Entry 6H66 (electron microscopy, 4.16 A resolution (low resolution: residue-level contacts below are approximate; hydrogen-bond / salt-bridge calls are withheld)); this record covers chains A and Y of the 3 polymer chains in the assembly.

Chain A:
Name: Interferon-induced helicase C domain-containing protein 1
Source organism: Mus musculus
Notes: EC 3.6.4.13
UniProtKB: Q8R5F7 (IFIH1_MOUSE); residue numbers follow UniProt; this construct covers 1-645, 664-1025
Amino-acid sequence (1007 residues; numbered 1 to 1025; 18 numbers in that range are skipped by the numbering (no residue carries them; nothing is unmodelled there); the number before each row is that of its first residue):
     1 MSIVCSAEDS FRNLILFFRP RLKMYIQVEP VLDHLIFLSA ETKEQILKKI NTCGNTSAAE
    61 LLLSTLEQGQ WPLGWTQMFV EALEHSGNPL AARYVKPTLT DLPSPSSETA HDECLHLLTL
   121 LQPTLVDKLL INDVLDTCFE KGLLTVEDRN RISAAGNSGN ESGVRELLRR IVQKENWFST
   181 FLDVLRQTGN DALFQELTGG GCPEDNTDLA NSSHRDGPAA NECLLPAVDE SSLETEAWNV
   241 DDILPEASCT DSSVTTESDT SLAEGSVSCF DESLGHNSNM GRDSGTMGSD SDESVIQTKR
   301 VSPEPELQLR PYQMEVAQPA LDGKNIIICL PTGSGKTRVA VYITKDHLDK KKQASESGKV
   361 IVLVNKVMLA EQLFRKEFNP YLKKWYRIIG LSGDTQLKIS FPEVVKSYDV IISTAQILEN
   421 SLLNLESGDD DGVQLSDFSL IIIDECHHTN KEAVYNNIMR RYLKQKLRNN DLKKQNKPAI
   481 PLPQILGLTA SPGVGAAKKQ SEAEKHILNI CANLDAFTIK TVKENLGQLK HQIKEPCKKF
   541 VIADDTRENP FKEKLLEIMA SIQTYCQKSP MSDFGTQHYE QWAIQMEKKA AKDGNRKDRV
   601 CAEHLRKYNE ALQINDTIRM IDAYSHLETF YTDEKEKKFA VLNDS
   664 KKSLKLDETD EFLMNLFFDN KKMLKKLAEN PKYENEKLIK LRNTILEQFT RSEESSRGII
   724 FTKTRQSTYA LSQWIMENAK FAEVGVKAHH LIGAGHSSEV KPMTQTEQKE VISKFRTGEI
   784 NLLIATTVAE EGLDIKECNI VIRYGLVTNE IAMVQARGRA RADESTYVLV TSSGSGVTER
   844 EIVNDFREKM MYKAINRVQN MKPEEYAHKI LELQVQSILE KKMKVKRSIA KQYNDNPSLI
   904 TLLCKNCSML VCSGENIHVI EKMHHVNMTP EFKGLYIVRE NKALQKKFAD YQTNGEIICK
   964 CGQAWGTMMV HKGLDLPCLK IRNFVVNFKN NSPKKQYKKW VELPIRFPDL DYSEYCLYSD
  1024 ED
Not modelled in the structure: 1-306, 544-548, 664-667, 696-698, 744-746, 810-811, 837-838, 946-955, 1021-1025
Ion coordination: Zn2+: Cys-907, Cys-910, Cys-962, Cys-964
UniProt features mapped onto this chain:
  - binding site (Zn(2+)): Cys-907, Cys-910, Cys-962, Cys-964
  - site (Cleavage): Asp-208, Leu-209, Asp-216, Gly-217, Asp-251, Ser-252
  - modified residue (Phosphoserine): Ser-289, Ser-291, Ser-302, Ser-645, Ser-828
  - cross-link (Glycyl lysine isopeptide (Lys-Gly)): Lys-23 (interchain with G-Cter in ISG15), Lys-43 (interchain with G-Cter in ISG15)
What the authors report for this chain:
  - mutagenesis - T841R/E842R (2.5-fold), M886A, D1014A/Y1015A/E1017A (2.5-fold): decreased signaling
  - mutagenesis - L397A/K398A/I399A, T841R/E842R: unchanged catalytic activity
  - mutagenesis - K498A/K499A/Q500A, K975D/D978A: abolished catalytic activity
  - mutagenesis - D848A/F849A: abolished signaling
  - mutagenesis - E883R/K884A, K885A: unchanged signaling
  - mutagenesis - H871A/E875A, E875A: increased signaling
  - mutagenesis - K498A/K499A/Q500A, K975D/D978A: unchanged binding to Mant-AMPPNP

Chain Y:
Molecule: 15-nt RNA strand
Sequence (15 nucleotides; numbered 1 to 15; the number before each row is that of its first residue):
     1 CGUCAUGCGC AUGGA

Chain A / chain Y interface:
Residue-residue contacts (37):
  Asn-365(A) / C8(Y)
  Asn-365(A) / G9(Y)
  Lys-366(A) / C8(Y)
  Lys-366(A) / G9(Y)
  Val-367(A) / G9(Y)
  Ser-392(A) / C10(Y)
  Gly-393(A) / C10(Y)
  Gly-393(A) / A11(Y)
  Thr-414(A) / G9(Y)
  Gln-416(A) / G9(Y)
  Gln-416(A) / C10(Y)
  Asn-420(A) / C10(Y)
  Glu-580(A) / U3(Y)
  Glu-580(A) / C4(Y)
  Gln-581(A) / G2(Y)
  Gln-581(A) / U3(Y)
  Lys-726(A) / U6(Y)
  Thr-727(A) / A5(Y)
  Thr-727(A) / U6(Y)
  Arg-728(A) / U6(Y)
  Arg-728(A) / G7(Y)
  Ile-755(A) / G7(Y)
  Gly-756(A) / G7(Y)
  Gly-756(A) / C8(Y)
  Ala-757(A) / C8(Y)
  Ser-761(A) / U6(Y)
  Gln-768(A) / G9(Y)
  Thr-789(A) / U6(Y)
  Thr-789(A) / G7(Y)
  Thr-790(A) / U6(Y)
  Thr-790(A) / G7(Y)
  Val-791(A) / G7(Y)
  Glu-924(A) / U12(Y)
  Glu-924(A) / G13(Y)
  Met-926(A) / U12(Y)
  Lys-1001(A) / U3(Y)
  Lys-1001(A) / C4(Y)
Also at the interface, not in a pair above, chain A (31 interface residues in all): Asp-394, Ile-417, Arg-606, Gly-758, Gln-771, His-974, Lys-975
Also at the interface, not in a pair above, chain Y (13 interface residues in all): G14

Overview:
31 residues of chain A face 13 of chain Y across their interface. Cys-907(A), Cys-910(A), Cys-962(A) and
Cys-964(A) coordinate Zn2+. Curated annotation (UniProt) lists 4 Zn2+-binding residues on chain A. From the
paper: T841R/E842R, M886A and D1014A/Y1015A/E1017A of chain A reduce signaling; K498A/K499A/Q500A and
K975D/D978A of chain A abolish catalytic activity; 11 substitutions were tested in all.
Chain A is Interferon-induced helicase C domain-containing protein 1 (Mus musculus) and chain Y is a 15-nt RNA
strand; the structure, CryoEM structure of the MDA5-dsRNA filament with 93 degree twist and without
nucleotide, was determined by electron microscopy (same publication as 6G19, 6G1S, 6G1X, 6GJZ, 6GKH, 6GKM and
6H61).
